5AYN - chain A; structure by X-ray diffraction, 2.20 A resolution.

# Chain A
Name: Solute carrier family 39 (Iron-regulated transporter)
Organism: Bdellovibrio bacteriovorus
UniProt: Q6MLJ0 (Q6MLJ0_BDEBA); residues 1-433 here = UniProt positions 1-433
Amino-acid sequence (440 residues; row label = number of the first residue in the row):
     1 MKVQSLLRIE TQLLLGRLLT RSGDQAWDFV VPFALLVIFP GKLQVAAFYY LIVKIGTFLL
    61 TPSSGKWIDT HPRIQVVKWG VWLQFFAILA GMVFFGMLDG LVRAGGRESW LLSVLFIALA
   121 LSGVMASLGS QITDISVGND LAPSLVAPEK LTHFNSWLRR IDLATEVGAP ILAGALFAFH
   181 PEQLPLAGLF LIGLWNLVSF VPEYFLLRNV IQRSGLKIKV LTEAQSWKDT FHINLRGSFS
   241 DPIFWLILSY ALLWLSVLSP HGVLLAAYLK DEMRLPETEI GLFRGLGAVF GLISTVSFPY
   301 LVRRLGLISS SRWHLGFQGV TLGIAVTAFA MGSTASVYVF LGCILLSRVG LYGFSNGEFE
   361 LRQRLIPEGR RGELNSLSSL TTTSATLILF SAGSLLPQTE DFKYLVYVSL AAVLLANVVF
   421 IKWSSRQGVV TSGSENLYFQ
Disordered / not traced: 1-6, 178-184, 225-232, 427-440
Differences from the reference sequence: expression tag (434-440)
Ion coordination: K+: Thr20, Asp24, Asn196, Ser199
Swiss-Prot annotation at these positions:
  - binding site (Ca(2+)): Asp24, Gln84, Asn196, Glu203
  - mutagenesis: Asp24 (D24A: Slows down the kinetics of iron transport, while not affecting the iron binding ability. Complete loss of calcium binding), Asp28 (D28A: No effect), Gln84 (Q84E: Complete loss of calcium binding), Asp162 (D162A: No effect), Glu166 (E166A: Slows down the kinetics of iron transport, while not affecting the iron binding ability), Asn196 (N196A: Reduces transport activity. Complete loss of calcium binding), Glu203 (E203A: Complete loss of calcium binding), His261 (H261D: Complete loss of iron binding. Completely abolishes the transport ability), Arg348 (R348M: Complete loss of iron binding. Completely abolishes the transport ability)
Reported in the primary citation:
  - contacts within the chain: Arg73-Glu368 (salt bridge), Arg73-Asp140 (salt bridge), Asp140-Arg371 (salt bridge), Asn155-Gln363 (hydrogen bond)

# Summary
Thr20, Asp24, Asn196 and Ser199 coordinate K+. From UniProt: 4 Ca2+-binding residues and 9 mutagenesis sites.
From the paper: contacts within the chain involving Arg73, Glu368 and Asp140 among others.
Chain A is Solute carrier family 39 (Iron-regulated transporter) (Bdellovibrio bacteriovorus); the structure,
Crystal structure of a bacterial homologue of iron transporter ferroportin in outward-facing state, was
determined by X-ray diffraction together with 5AYM and 5AYO from the same study.
